8CEZ - chains B and C of the 12 polymer chains in the assembly; structure by electron microscopy, 2.97 A resolution.

[Chain B (and C)]
Protein: Portal protein
Notes: chain C of this document is another copy of the same molecule, construct and numbering; everything in this record applies to it too
Reference sequence: Q77W97 (Q77W97_9CAUD); residues 1-424 here = UniProt positions 1-424
Sequence (424 residues; row label = number of the first residue in the row):
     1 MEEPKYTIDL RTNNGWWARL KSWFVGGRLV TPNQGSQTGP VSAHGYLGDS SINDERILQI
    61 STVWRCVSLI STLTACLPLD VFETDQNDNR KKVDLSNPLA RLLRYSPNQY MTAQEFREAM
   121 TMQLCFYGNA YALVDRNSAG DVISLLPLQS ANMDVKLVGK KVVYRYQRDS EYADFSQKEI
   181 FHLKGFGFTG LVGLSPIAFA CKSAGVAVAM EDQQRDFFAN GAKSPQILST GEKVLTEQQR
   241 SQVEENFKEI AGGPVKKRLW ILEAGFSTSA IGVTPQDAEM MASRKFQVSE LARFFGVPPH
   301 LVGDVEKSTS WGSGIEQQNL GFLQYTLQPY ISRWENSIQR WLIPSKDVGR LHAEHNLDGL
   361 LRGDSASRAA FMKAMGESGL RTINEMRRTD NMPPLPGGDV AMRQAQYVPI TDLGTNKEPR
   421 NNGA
Not modelled in the structure: 1-31, 399-424

[Chain B / chain C interface]
Contacting residue pairs (187):
  N33(B) - R168(C)
  N33(B) - D169(C)
  P40(B) - E55(C)
  L47(B) - R215(C)
  N87(B) - R388(C)  hydrogen bond (backbone-side chain)
  D88(B) - R388(C)  hydrogen bond (backbone-side chain)
  N89(B) - R388(C)  hydrogen bond
  N89(B) - P394(C)
  R90(B) - N391(C)
  K160(B) - Q109(C)
  K160(B) - Y110(C)
  V162(B) - Y110(C)  hydrophobic
  Q177(B) - Q109(C)  hydrogen bond (side chain-backbone)
  Q177(B) - Y110(C)  hydrogen bond (side chain-backbone)
  K184(B) - Y110(C)
  K184(B) - E115(C)  salt bridge
  G185(B) - E118(C)
  F186(B) - W64(C)  hydrophobic
  F186(B) - S68(C)
  F186(B) - T72(C)
  F186(B) - E118(C)
  F186(B) - M122(C)
  G187(B) - A119(C)
  G187(B) - M122(C)
  F188(B) - M122(C)
  F188(B) - Q123(C)
  F188(B) - Q149(C)
  T189(B) - M111(C)
  T189(B) - Q149(C)
  G190(B) - M111(C)
  G190(B) - A119(C)
  L191(B) - Y110(C)  hydrophobic
  L194(B) - L58(C)  hydrophobic
  L194(B) - W64(C)  hydrophobic
  P196(B) - W64(C)  hydrophobic
  A198(B) - Q59(C)
  F199(B) - E55(C)
  F199(B) - L58(C)  hydrophobic
  F199(B) - Q59(C)
  F199(B) - W64(C)  hydrophobic
  K202(B) - R56(C)
  K202(B) - Q59(C)
  K202(B) - E211(C)
  S203(B) - E211(C)  hydrogen bond
  A209(B) - F218(C)
  M210(B) - Q214(C)
  M210(B) - F218(C)  hydrophobic
  Q213(B) - F218(C)
  Q213(B) - G221(C)
  Q213(B) - A222(C)
  P225(B) - K257(C)
  P225(B) - L259(C)  hydrophobic
  Q226(B) - L259(C)
  I227(B) - L259(C)
  I227(B) - W260(C)
  L228(B) - W260(C)  hydrophobic
  L228(B) - I261(C)
  S229(B) - W260(C)
  G231(B) - E263(C)
  E232(B) - L262(C)
  E232(B) - E263(C)
  E232(B) - A264(C)
  K233(B) - L235(C)
  K233(B) - Q238(C)  hydrogen bond (side chain-backbone)
  K233(B) - Q239(C)  hydrogen bond
  E244(B) - W260(C)
  A251(B) - K257(C)
  T268(B) - I261(C)
  T268(B) - S267(C)  hydrogen bond
  S269(B) - K223(C)  hydrogen bond
  S269(B) - Q226(C)
  A270(B) - K223(C)
  A270(B) - L259(C)  hydrophobic
  I271(B) - N220(C)
  I271(B) - G221(C)
  I271(B) - A222(C)
  I271(B) - K223(C)  hydrogen bond (backbone-backbone)
  I271(B) - I250(C)  hydrophobic
  G272(B) - G221(C)
  G272(B) - A222(C)
  G272(B) - K223(C)  hydrogen bond (backbone-side chain)
  V273(B) - F217(C)  hydrophobic
  V273(B) - A222(C)  hydrogen bond (backbone-backbone)
  V273(B) - K223(C)
  T274(B) - Q276(C)
  D277(B) - Q276(C)  hydrogen bond
  A278(B) - Q276(C)
  E279(B) - P275(C)
  E279(B) - Q276(C)
  E279(B) - M281(C)
  M280(B) - F218(C)  hydrophobic
  M280(B) - A222(C)  hydrophobic
  A282(B) - M281(C)
  S283(B) - Q214(C)  hydrogen bond
  S283(B) - M281(C)
  F286(B) - M281(C)  hydrophobic
  F286(B) - R284(C)
  F286(B) - K285(C)
  F286(B) - V288(C)  hydrophobic
  Q287(B) - R284(C)
  E290(B) - S61(C)  hydrogen bond
  E290(B) - R284(C)  salt bridge
  E290(B) - V288(C)
  R293(B) - S61(C)  hydrogen bond
  R293(B) - T62(C)
  R293(B) - R65(C)
  R293(B) - V288(C)
  R293(B) - V302(C)  hydrogen bond (side chain-backbone)
  R293(B) - G303(C)  hydrogen bond (side chain-backbone)
  F294(B) - Q59(C)
  F294(B) - S61(C)
  F294(B) - W64(C)
  G296(B) - R65(C)
  E306(B) - G303(C)
  E306(B) - V305(C)
  K307(B) - H300(C)
  K307(B) - V305(C)
  K307(B) - E306(C)
  K307(B) - S308(C)  hydrogen bond (side chain-backbone)
  K307(B) - T309(C)
  K307(B) - S310(C)  hydrogen bond (backbone-backbone)
  S308(B) - S310(C)  hydrogen bond
  T309(B) - S310(C)
  S313(B) - W311(C)
  G314(B) - W311(C)
  E316(B) - D364(C)
  E316(B) - S365(C)
  Q317(B) - W311(C)
  Q317(B) - G314(C)
  Q317(B) - I315(C)
  Q317(B) - D364(C)
  L320(B) - I315(C)  hydrophobic
  L320(B) - R362(C)
  L320(B) - G363(C)
  Q324(B) - L73(C)
  Q324(B) - I315(C)
  Q324(B) - N319(C)  hydrogen bond
  Q324(B) - G359(C)
  Q324(B) - L360(C)
  Q324(B) - R362(C)
  Y325(B) - R65(C)
  Y325(B) - L69(C)  hydrophobic
  Y325(B) - L73(C)
  Y325(B) - L301(C)  hydrophobic
  Y325(B) - Q318(C)  hydrogen bond
  Y325(B) - N319(C)  hydrogen bond
  Y325(B) - F322(C)
  P329(B) - T72(C)
  P329(B) - C76(C)  hydrophobic
  P329(B) - Q114(C)
  S332(B) - C76(C)
  S332(B) - Q114(C)
  R333(B) - Q114(C)
  R333(B) - E118(C)  salt bridge
  N336(B) - T112(C)
  N336(B) - Q114(C)  hydrogen bond
  Q339(B) - Y105(C)
  R340(B) - Y105(C)  hydrogen bond (side chain-backbone)
  R340(B) - S106(C)
  R340(B) - N108(C)  hydrogen bond (side chain-backbone)
  R340(B) - Q109(C)
  R340(B) - M111(C)  hydrogen bond (side chain-backbone)
  R340(B) - T112(C)
  W341(B) - Y110(C)
  W341(B) - T112(C)
  S345(B) - R101(C)
  V348(B) - L95(C)  hydrophobic
  V348(B) - Y105(C)
  L361(B) - R362(C)
  F371(B) - S365(C)
  F371(B) - A369(C)  hydrophobic
  A374(B) - A369(C)  hydrophobic
  A374(B) - K373(C)
  M375(B) - A369(C)  hydrophobic
  E377(B) - K373(C)  salt bridge
  S378(B) - K373(C)
  G379(B) - I383(C)
  G379(B) - L395(C)
  L380(B) - M372(C)  hydrophobic
  L380(B) - I383(C)
  L380(B) - M386(C)  hydrophobic
  L380(B) - R387(C)  hydrogen bond (backbone-side chain)
  R381(B) - R387(C)
  R381(B) - D390(C)  salt bridge
  R381(B) - M392(C)  hydrogen bond
  E385(B) - R387(C)  salt bridge
  E385(B) - M392(C)
Interface residues without a listed pair, chain B (104 interface residues in all): P32, Q34, L157, K161, H182, S195, C201, V206, T236, I250, G252, S289, P299, S310, G321, Q328, S337, T382
Interface residues without a listed pair, chain C (106 interface residues in all): I60, V67, P147, A219, P254, R258, D277, E279, M280, D304, K307, S313, A366, P393

[Overview]
Chain B and chain C form an interface of 104 and 106 residues respectively, with 31 hydrogen bonds and 6 salt
bridges. Polar pairs include K184(B)-E115(C), E290(B)-R284(C) and R333(B)-E118(C).
Both chains are Portal protein. Entry 8CEZ (HK97 Portal Protein In situ (prohead II)) was determined by
electron microscopy (same publication as 8CFA).
